PDB entry 2ZYR | X-ray diffraction, 1.77 A resolution | chain A

== Chain A ==
Name: Lipase, putative
Organism: Archaeoglobus fulgidus
Notes: EC 3.1.1.3
UniProtKB: O28511 (O28511_ARCFU); residues 1-474 here = UniProt positions 1-474
Chain sequence (484 residues; each row starts with the number of its first residue):
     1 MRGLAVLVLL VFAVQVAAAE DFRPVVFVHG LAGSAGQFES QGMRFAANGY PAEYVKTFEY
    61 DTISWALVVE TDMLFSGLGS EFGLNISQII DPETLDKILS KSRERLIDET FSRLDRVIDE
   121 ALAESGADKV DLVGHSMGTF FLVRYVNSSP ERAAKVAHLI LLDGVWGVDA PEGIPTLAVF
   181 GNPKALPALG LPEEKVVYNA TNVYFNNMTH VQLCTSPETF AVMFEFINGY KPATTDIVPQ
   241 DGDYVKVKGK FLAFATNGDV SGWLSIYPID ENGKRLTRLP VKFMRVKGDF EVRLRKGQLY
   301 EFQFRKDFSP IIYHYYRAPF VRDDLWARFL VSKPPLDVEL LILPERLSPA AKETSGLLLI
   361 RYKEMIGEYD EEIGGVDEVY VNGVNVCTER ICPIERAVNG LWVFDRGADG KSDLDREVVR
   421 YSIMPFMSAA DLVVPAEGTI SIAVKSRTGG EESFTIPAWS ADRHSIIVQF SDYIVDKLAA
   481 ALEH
Disordered / not traced: 1-20
Differences from the reference sequence: expression tag (475-484)
Metal / ion sites: Mg2+ site 1 near His158 (its only coordinating residue here); Mg2+ site 2: Asp405, Arg406, Asp409, Lys411, Asp431
Reported in the primary citation:
  - conformationally variable residues (side-chain flip): Lys101
  - contacts within the chain: Lys101-Glu109 (hydrogen bond)

== Overview ==
The Mg2+ site 2 is built by Asp405, Arg406, Asp409, Lys411 and Asp431. The paper reports conformational
variability at Lys101; contacts within the chain involving Lys101 and Glu109.
Chain A is Lipase, putative (Archaeoglobus fulgidus); the structure, A. Fulgidus lipase with fatty acid
fragment and magnesium, was determined by X-ray diffraction, deposited together with 2ZYH, 2ZYI and 2ZYS.
